PDB entry 1UCY | X-ray diffraction, 2.20 A resolution | chains H and E of the 4 polymer chains in the assembly

[Chain H]
Name: Thrombin
Source organism: Bos taurus
Notes: EC 3.4.21.5
UniProt: P00735 (THRB_BOVIN); the construct lacks a stretch of the UniProt sequence, so the offset changes along the chain: 16-36 = UniProt 367-387; 37-60 = UniProt 389-412; 61-77 = UniProt 422-438; 78-97 = UniProt 440-459; 2 more segments
Sequence (150 residues; row label = number of the first residue in the row; a row labelled like 60A-60I holds insertion residues (60A, then the next letters in order)):
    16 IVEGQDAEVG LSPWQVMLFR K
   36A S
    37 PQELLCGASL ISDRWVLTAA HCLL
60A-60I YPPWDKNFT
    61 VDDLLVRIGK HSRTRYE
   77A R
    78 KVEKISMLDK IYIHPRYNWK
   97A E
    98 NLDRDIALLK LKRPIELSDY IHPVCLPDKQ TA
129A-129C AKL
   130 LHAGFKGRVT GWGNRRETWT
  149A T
Disulfide bonds: Cys42-Cys58
Swiss-Prot annotation at these positions:
  - active site (Charge relay system): His57, Asp102
  - glycosylation: Asn60G (N-linked (GlcNAc...) asparagine)

[Chain E]
Name: Thrombin
Source organism: Bos taurus
Notes: EC 3.4.21.5
UniProt: P00735 (THRB_BOVIN); the construct lacks a stretch of the UniProt sequence and is renumbered around it, so the offset changes along the chain: 150-184 = UniProt 521-555; 187-204 = UniProt 563-580; 205-217 = UniProt 583-595; 219-221 = UniProt 596-598; 1 more segments
Sequence (109 residues; each row starts with the number of its first residue; note: 1 number in that range is skipped by the numbering (no residue carries it; nothing is unmodelled there); a row labelled like 149B-149E holds insertion residues (149B, then the next letters in order)):
149B-149E SVAE
   150 VQPSVLQVVN LPLVERPVCK ASTRIRITDN MFCAG
  184A Y
   185 KP
186A-186D GEGK
   187 RGDACEGDSG GPFVMKSP
204A-204B YN
   205 NRWYQMGIVS WGE
   219 GCD
  221A R
   222 DGKYGFYTHV FRLKKWIQKV IDRLGS
Disulfide bonds: Cys168-Cys182, Cys191-Cys220
Swiss-Prot annotation at these positions:
  - region: Ala183 to Val200 (High affinity receptor-binding region which is also known as the TP508 peptide)
  - active site: Ser195 (Charge relay system)

[How chain H and chain E interact]
Residue-residue contacts - 175 pairs, chain H then chain E:
  Ile16(H) with Gln156(E); Val158(E), hydrophobic; Asp189(E); Asp194(E), hydrogen bond (backbone-side chain)
  Val17(H) with Gly188(E); Asp189(E), hydrogen bond (backbone-backbone); Cys191(E), hydrophobic; Cys220(E), hydrophobic; Asp221(E)
  Glu18(H) with Val158(E); Arg187(E); Gly188(E)
  Gly19(H) with Val157(E)
  Gln20(H) with Leu155(E); Gln156(E); Val157(E), hydrogen bond (backbone-backbone)
  Asp21(H) with Val154(E); Leu155(E); Gln156(E), hydrogen bond
  Ala22(H) with Leu155(E), hydrogen bond (backbone-backbone); Val157(E), hydrophobic
  Leu26(H) with Val157(E), hydrophobic
  Trp29(H) with Trp207(E), hydrophobic
  Gln30(H) with Leu155(E); Pro198(E)
  Leu40(H) with Gly193(E)
  Cys42(H) with Ser195(E)
  Gly43(H) with Ser195(E), hydrogen bond (backbone-backbone); Gly196(E); Gly197(E)
  Ala44(H) with Gly196(E); Gly197(E); Pro198(E)
  Ser45(H) with Gln209(E), hydrogen bond
  Ile47(H) with Gln209(E); Ile242(E), hydrophobic
  Trp51(H) with Val241(E), hydrophobic; Ile242(E)
  Leu53(H) with Gln209(E); Ile212(E), hydrophobic
  Thr54(H) with Gly196(E); Ile212(E)
  Ala55(H) with Gly196(E); Ile212(E)
  His57(H) with Ser195(E), hydrogen bond; Ser214(E)
  Cys58(H) with Ser195(E)
  His71(H) with Val154(E); Leu155(E), hydrogen bond (backbone-backbone)
  Ser72(H) with Ser153(E); Val154(E)
  Arg73(H) with Val149C(E); Gln151(E), hydrogen bond; Pro152(E), hydrogen bond (side chain-backbone); Ser153(E), hydrogen bond (backbone-backbone)
  Thr74(H) with Ser149B(E), hydrogen bond (side chain-backbone)
  Tyr89(H) with Trp237(E); Arg244(E)
  Ile90(H) with Trp237(E)
  His91(H) with Trp237(E)
  Pro92(H) with Trp237(E)
  Glu97A(H) with Arg175(E), salt bridge
  Asn98(H) with Arg175(E), hydrogen bond (side chain-backbone); Thr177(E), hydrogen bond; Met180(E)
  Leu99(H) with Met180(E); Ser214(E)
  Asp100(H) with Thr177(E); Asn179(E), hydrogen bond
  Arg101(H) with Asn179(E); Leu234(E)
  Asp102(H) with Ser214(E), hydrogen bond; Thr229(E), hydrogen bond (backbone-side chain)
  Ile103(H) with Ile212(E), hydrophobic; Leu234(E), hydrophobic; Trp237(E), hydrophobic; Ile238(E), hydrophobic
  Leu105(H) with Trp237(E), hydrophobic; Val241(E), hydrophobic
  Lys107(H) with Arg244(E)
  Val121(H) with Val200(E), hydrophobic; Trp207(E); Tyr208(E); Gln209(E)
  Cys122(H) with Arg206(E); Trp207(E), hydrogen bond (backbone-backbone); Tyr208(E); Gln209(E), hydrogen bond (backbone-backbone)
  Leu123(H) with Tyr208(E); Val231(E), hydrophobic; Ile238(E), hydrophobic
  Pro124(H) with Tyr208(E), hydrophobic; Gln209(E); Met210(E), hydrophobic; Val231(E); Phe232(E), hydrophobic; Lys235(E), hydrogen bond (backbone-side chain)
  Asp125(H) with Phe232(E); Lys235(E)
  Lys126(H) with Phe232(E)
  Thr128(H) with Tyr208(E)
  Ala129(H) with Met210(E), hydrophobic; Phe232(E), hydrophobic
  Lys129B(H) with Tyr204A(E), hydrogen bond
  Leu129C(H) with Leu162(E); Met201(E); Ser203(E); Pro204(E)
  Leu130(H) with Leu162(E), hydrophobic; Met210(E), hydrophobic; His230(E)
  His131(H) with Leu162(E)
  Ala132(H) with Leu162(E); Glu164(E)
  Gly133(H) with Pro161(E); Leu162(E), hydrogen bond (backbone-backbone)
  Phe134(H) with Pro161(E); Leu162(E), hydrogen bond (backbone-backbone); Met201(E), hydrophobic
  Lys135(H) with Leu160(E); Pro161(E); Tyr184A(E), hydrogen bond; Lys186D(E); Met201(E)
  Gly136(H) with Asn159(E); Leu160(E), hydrogen bond (backbone-backbone); Phe199(E); Val200(E); Met201(E)
  Arg137(H) with Val157(E); Val158(E); Asn159(E), hydrogen bond; Pro198(E); Phe199(E); Val200(E), hydrogen bond (backbone-backbone); Trp207(E)
  Val138(H) with Gln156(E); Val157(E); Val158(E), hydrogen bond (backbone-backbone); Leu160(E), hydrophobic; Pro198(E); Phe199(E), hydrophobic; Val213(E), hydrophobic; Tyr228(E)
  Thr139(H) with Gln156(E); Val157(E); Pro198(E)
  Gly140(H) with Leu155(E); Gln156(E), hydrogen bond (backbone-backbone); Asp194(E)
  Trp141(H) with Pro152(E); Val154(E); Leu155(E); Asp194(E)
  Gly142(H) with Pro152(E); Glu192(E); Gly193(E); Asp194(E), hydrogen bond (backbone-side chain)
  Asn143(H) with Val150(E); Gln151(E); Cys191(E); Glu192(E), hydrogen bond (backbone-backbone)
  Arg144(H) with Val150(E), hydrogen bond (backbone-backbone); Gln151(E); Pro152(E); Ser153(E); Gln156(E)
  Arg145(H) with Val150(E); Cys191(E)
  Glu146(H) with Gly219(E); Cys220(E), hydrogen bond (side chain-backbone); Arg221A(E), salt bridge
  Thr147(H) with Glu192(E), hydrogen bond
  Thr149(H) with Val150(E)
  Thr149A(H) with Val150(E)
Other interface residues (no listed pair), chain H (71 interface residues in all): Ser27, Ala104
Other interface residues (no listed pair), chain E (69 interface residues in all): Ala149D, Glu149E, Val163, Ile174, Ala190, Trp215

[Summary]
71 residues of chain H and 69 residues of chain E are in contact, with 35 hydrogen bonds and 2 salt bridges.
Polar contacts include Glu97A(H)-Arg175(E), Glu146(H)-Arg221A(E) and Ile16(H)-Asp194(E).
Here chain H is Thrombin and chain E is Thrombin, both from Bos taurus. Entry 1UCY (Thrombin complexed with
fibrinopeptide A alpha (residues 7-19). three complexes, one with epsilon-thrombin and two with ...) was
determined by X-ray diffraction.
